Entry 7D3M (electron microscopy, 3.94 A resolution); this record covers chains 2 and 4 of the 6 polymer chains in the assembly.

[Chain 2]
Protein: O/tibet/99 VP2
Source organism: Foot-and-mouth disease virus
Amino-acid sequence (218 residues; row label = number of the first residue in the row):
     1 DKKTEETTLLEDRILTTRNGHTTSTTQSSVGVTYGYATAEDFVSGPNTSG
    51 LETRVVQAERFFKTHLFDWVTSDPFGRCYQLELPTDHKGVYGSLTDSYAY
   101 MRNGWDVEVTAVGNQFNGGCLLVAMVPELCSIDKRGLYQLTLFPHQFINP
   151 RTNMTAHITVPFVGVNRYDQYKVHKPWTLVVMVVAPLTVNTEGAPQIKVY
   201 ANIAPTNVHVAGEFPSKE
Unresolved in the structure: 1-12

[Chain 4]
Protein: O/tibet/99 VP4
Source organism: Foot-and-mouth disease virus
Amino-acid sequence (85 residues; each row starts with the number of its first residue):
     1 GAGQSSPATGSQNQSGNTGSIINNYYMQQYQNSMDTQLGDNAISGGSNEG
    51 STDTTSTHTTNTQNNDWFSKLASSAFSGLFGALLA
Unresolved in the structure: 1-14, 40-64

[Interface between chain 2 and chain 4]
Pairs across the interface (6; chain 2 residue first):
  Tyr34(2) with Trp67(4)
  Tyr36(2) with Trp67(4); Phe68(4), hydrophobic
  Ala37(2) with Trp67(4)
  Phe42(2) with Gly39(4)
  Arg167(2) with Leu38(4)
Also at the interface, not in a pair above, chain 2 (7 interface residues in all): Gly35, Thr38

[Summary]
7 residues of chain 2 and 4 residues of chain 4 are in contact.
Here chain 2 is O/tibet/99 VP2 and chain 4 is O/tibet/99 VP4, both from Foot-and-mouth disease virus. Entry
7D3M (Foot and mouth disease virus O/tibet/99-bound the single chain fragmen antibody R50) was determined by
electron microscopy, deposited together with 7D3K, 7D3L and 7D3R.
